7MZR - chain A; structure by X-ray diffraction, 1.78 A resolution.

Chain A:
Molecule: Fimbrial adhesin UcaD
Organism: Proteus mirabilis
UniProt: A0A2X2BLR9 (A0A2X2BLR9_PROMI); residues 21-216 here = UniProt positions 21-216
Sequence (205 residues; each row starts with the number of its first residue):
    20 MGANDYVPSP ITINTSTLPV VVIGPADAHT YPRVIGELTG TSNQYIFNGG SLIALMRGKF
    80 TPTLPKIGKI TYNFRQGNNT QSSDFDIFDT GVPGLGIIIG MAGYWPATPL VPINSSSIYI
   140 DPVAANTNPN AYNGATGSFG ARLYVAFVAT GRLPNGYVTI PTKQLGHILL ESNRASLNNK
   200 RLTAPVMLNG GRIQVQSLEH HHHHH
Unresolved in the structure: 20, 43-47, 218-224
Construct notes: initiating methionine (20); expression tag (217-224)
Residues lining bound ligands: beta-D-glucopyranose (BGC): Gln-63, Tyr-64, Tyr-123, Trp-124, Asn-152, Thr-155, Ser-157, Phe-158, Gly-159
Reported in the primary citation:
  - binding site for beta-D-glucopyranose: Gln-63, Trp-124, Gly-159
  - specificity-determining residues: Ala-143, Ala-150, Asn-192 (proposed by the authors, not directly observed)

In short:
Bound to chain A: beta-D-glucopyranose. The paper reports a binding site for beta-D-glucopyranose at Gln-63,
Trp-124 and Gly-159; specificity determinants Ala-143, Ala-150 and Asn-192.
Chain A is Fimbrial adhesin UcaD (Proteus mirabilis); the structure, Crystal structure of the UcaD
lectin-binding domain in complex with glucose, was determined by X-ray diffraction together with 7MZO, 7MZP,
7MZQ and 7MZS from the same study.
